1LHC - chains L and H of the 3 polymer chains in the assembly; structure by X-ray diffraction, 1.95 A resolution.

# Chain L
Molecule: Alpha-thrombin
Source organism: Homo sapiens
Notes: EC 3.4.21.5
UniProtKB: P00734 (THRB_HUMAN); the construct lacks a stretch of the UniProt sequence, so the offset changes along the chain: -5 to 0 = UniProt 328-333; 1-14 = UniProt 336-349; 15-18 = UniProt 360-363
Amino-acid sequence (36 residues; row label = number of the first residue in the row; a row labelled like 14A-14J holds insertion residues (14A, then the next letters in order); numbers below 1 keep their minus sign (Thr-5 is residue -5)):
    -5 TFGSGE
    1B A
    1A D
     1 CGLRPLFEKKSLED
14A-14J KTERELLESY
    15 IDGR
Not modelled in the structure: -5 to 0, 15-18
UniProt features mapped onto this chain:
  - site: Arg18 (Cleavage)

# Chain H
Molecule: Alpha-thrombin
Source organism: Homo sapiens
Notes: EC 3.4.21.5
UniProtKB: P00734 (THRB_HUMAN); the construct lacks a stretch of the UniProt sequence and is renumbered around it, so the offset changes along the chain: 16-36 = UniProt 364-384; 37-60 = UniProt 386-409; 61-77 = UniProt 419-435; 78-97 = UniProt 437-456; 7 more segments
Amino-acid sequence (259 residues; numbered 16 to 247 plus 31 insertion-coded residues; 4 numbers in that range are skipped by the numbering (no residue carries them; nothing is unmodelled there); the number before each row is that of its first residue; a row labelled like 60A-60I holds insertion residues (60A, then the next letters in order)):
    16 IVEGSDAEIGMSPWQVMLFRK
   36A S
    37 PQELLCGASLISDRWVLTAAHCLL
60A-60I YPPWDKNFT
    61 ENDLLVRIGKHSRTRYE
   77A R
    78 NIEKISMLEKIYIHPRYNWR
   97A E
    98 NLDRDIALMKLKKPVAFSDYIHPVCLPDRETA
129A-129C ASL
   130 LQAGYKGRVTGWGNLKE
146A-146H TWTANVGK
   150 GQPSVLQVVNLPIVERPVCKDSTRIRITDNMFCAG
  184A Y
   185 KP
186A-186D DEGK
   187 RGDACEGDSGGPFVMKSP
204A-204B FN
   205 NRWYQMGIVSWGE
   219 GCD
  221A R
   222 DGKYGFYTHVFRLKKWIQKVIDQFGE
Not modelled in the structure: 146A-146H, 246-247
UniProt features mapped onto this chain:
  - region: Ala183 to Val200 (High affinity receptor-binding region which is also known as the TP508 peptide)
  - active site (Charge relay system): His57, Asp102, Ser195
  - glycosylation: Asn60G (N-linked (GlcNAc...) (complex) asparagine)
Disulfides: Cys42-Cys58, Cys168-Cys182, Cys191-Cys220
Glycans and other covalent adducts: ac-(D)phe-pro-boroarg-oh (DP7) linked to Ser195
Small-molecule neighbours: ac-(D)phe-pro-boroarg-oh (DP7): His57, Tyr60A, Trp60D, Glu97A, Asn98, Leu99, Ile174, Asp189, Ala190, Cys191, Glu192, Gly193, Asp194, Val213, Ser214, Trp215, Gly216, Glu217, Gly219, Cys220, Gly226

# Interface between chain L and chain H
Disulfides between the chains: Cys1(L)-Cys122(H)
Residue-residue contacts (57):
  Cys1(L) with Pro120(H); Val121(H); Cys122(H), disulfide; Arg206(H), hydrogen bond (backbone-side chain)
  Asp1A(L) with His119(H), salt bridge; Arg206(H)
  Ala1B(L) with Arg206(H), hydrogen bond (backbone-side chain)
  Gly2(L) with Pro120(H), hydrogen bond (backbone-backbone); Cys122(H); Arg206(H); Trp207(H), hydrogen bond (backbone-backbone)
  Leu3(L) with His119(H), hydrogen bond (backbone-side chain); Asn205(H); Arg206(H)
  Arg4(L) with Gly25(H); Met26(H), hydrogen bond (side chain-backbone); Pro28(H); Trp29(H); Arg137(H); Trp207(H)
  Pro5(L) with Ser115(H); Asp116(H); His119(H)
  Leu6(L) with Gly25(H); Asp116(H); Tyr117(H), hydrophobic
  Phe7(L) with Glu23(H); Ile24(H); Gly25(H); Met26(H)
  Glu8(L) with Lys202(H), salt bridge; Asn205(H); Trp207(H), hydrogen bond
  Lys9(L) with His119(H)
  Asp14(L) with Glu23(H); Met26(H); Arg137(H), salt bridge
  Lys14A(L) with Glu23(H), hydrogen bond (backbone-side chain)
  Thr14B(L) with Arg137(H), hydrogen bond; Asn159(H), hydrogen bond
  Glu14C(L) with Arg137(H); Lys202(H), salt bridge
  Glu14E(L) with Lys135(H), salt bridge; Asn159(H), hydrogen bond; Tyr184A(H), hydrogen bond
  Leu14F(L) with Lys135(H); Gly136(H); Asn159(H); Trp207(H), hydrophobic
  Leu14G(L) with Lys202(H)
  Ser14I(L) with Gly133(H); Tyr134(H); Lys135(H), hydrogen bond (side chain-backbone)
  Tyr14J(L) with Tyr134(H), hydrophobic; Lys135(H), hydrogen bond (side chain-backbone); Met201(H), hydrophobic; Lys202(H)
Also at the interface, not in a pair above, chain H (27 interface residues in all): Leu129C, Pro204

# Overview
The interface between chain L and chain H involves 20 residues on one side and 27 on the other, with 1
disulfide bond, 14 hydrogen bonds and 5 salt bridges. Among the polar pairs are Asp1A(L)-His119(H),
Glu8(L)-Lys202(H) and Glu14E(L)-Lys135(H). Ac-(D)phe-pro-boroarg-oh is covalently linked to Ser195(H).
Here chain L is Alpha-thrombin and chain H is Alpha-thrombin, both from Homo sapiens. Entry 1LHC (Human
alpha-thrombin complexed with ac-(d)phe-pro-boroarg-oh) was determined by X-ray diffraction, deposited
together with 1LHD, 1LHE, 1LHF and 1LHG.
